3TJ6 - chains A and B; structure by X-ray diffraction, 2.76 A resolution.

== Chain A ==
Protein: Vinculin
Organism: Homo sapiens
UniProt: P18206 (VINC_HUMAN); residues 1-257 here = UniProt positions 1-257
Amino-acid sequence (257 residues; row label = number of the first residue in the row):
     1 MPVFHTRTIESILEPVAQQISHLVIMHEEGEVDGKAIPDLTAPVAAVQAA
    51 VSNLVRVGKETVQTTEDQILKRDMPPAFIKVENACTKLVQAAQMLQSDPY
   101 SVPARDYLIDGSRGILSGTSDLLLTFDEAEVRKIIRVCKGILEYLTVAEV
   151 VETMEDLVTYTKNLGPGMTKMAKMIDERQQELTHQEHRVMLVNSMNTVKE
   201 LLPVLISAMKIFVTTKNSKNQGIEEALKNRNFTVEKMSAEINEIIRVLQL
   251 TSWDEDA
Unresolved in the structure: 30-33
UniProt features mapped onto this chain:
  - modified residue: Ser-97 (Phosphoserine), Lys-173 (N6-acetyllysine)
What the authors report for this chain:
  - conformationally variable residues (domain motion, side-chain flip): Phe-4, His-5, Thr-8 to Leu-13, Phe-126 to Ala-129, Lys-173
  - contacts within the chain: Phe-4/His-184

== Chain B ==
Protein: Antigenic heat-stable 120 kDa protein
Organism: Rickettsia rickettsii
UniProt: B0BXR4 (B0BXR4_RICRO); residue numbers follow UniProt; this construct covers 812-834
Amino-acid sequence (23 residues; numbered 812 to 834; the number before each row is that of its first residue):
   812 DDIYNKAREVINAVNPVIEALEK

== Interface between chain A and chain B ==
Pairs across the interface - 44 pairs, chain A then chain B:
  Thr-8(A) / Tyr-815(B)
  Ile-9(A) / Tyr-815(B)  hydrophobic
  Ser-11(A) / Arg-819(B)
  Ile-12(A) / Tyr-815(B)
  Ile-12(A) / Arg-819(B)
  Ile-12(A) / Ile-822(B)  hydrophobic
  Val-16(A) / Ile-822(B)  hydrophobic
  Gln-19(A) / Ile-822(B)
  Gln-19(A) / Asn-826(B)  hydrogen bond
  Gln-19(A) / Ile-829(B)
  His-22(A) / Glu-833(B)  salt bridge
  Leu-23(A) / Ile-829(B)  hydrophobic
  Met-26(A) / Leu-832(B)  hydrophobic
  Met-26(A) / Glu-833(B)
  Lys-35(A) / Lys-834(B)
  Leu-40(A) / Ala-831(B)  hydrophobic
  Val-47(A) / Ala-824(B)
  Ala-50(A) / Val-821(B)
  Val-51(A) / Val-821(B)
  Asn-53(A) / Lys-817(B)
  Leu-54(A) / Ile-814(B)
  Leu-54(A) / Lys-817(B)
  Leu-54(A) / Ala-818(B)
  Leu-54(A) / Val-821(B)  hydrophobic
  Val-57(A) / Asp-813(B)
  Val-57(A) / Ile-814(B)  hydrophobic
  Val-57(A) / Lys-817(B)
  Gly-58(A) / Ile-814(B)
  Thr-61(A) / Ile-814(B)
  Met-74(A) / Ile-814(B)  hydrophobic
  Leu-108(A) / Leu-832(B)  hydrophobic
  Ile-109(A) / Leu-832(B)  hydrophobic
  Ser-112(A) / Val-825(B)
  Ser-112(A) / Val-828(B)
  Ile-115(A) / Val-821(B)  hydrophobic
  Ile-115(A) / Val-825(B)  hydrophobic
  Thr-119(A) / Val-821(B)
  Thr-119(A) / Ile-822(B)
  Leu-123(A) / Ile-814(B)  hydrophobic
  Leu-123(A) / Tyr-815(B)  hydrophobic
  Leu-123(A) / Ala-818(B)  hydrophobic
  Phe-126(A) / Ile-814(B)  hydrophobic
  Phe-126(A) / Tyr-815(B)  hydrophobic
  Asp-127(A) / Tyr-815(B)  hydrogen bond
Interface residues without a listed pair, chain A (37 interface residues in all): Pro-15, Pro-38, Pro-43, Ala-46, Arg-56, Leu-88, Arg-105, Leu-116, Glu-130
Interface residues without a listed pair, chain B (19 interface residues in all): Glu-820, Pro-827
The authors on this interface:
  - pairs named by the authors: His-22(A)/Glu-833(B), Asp-127(A)/Tyr-815(B) (hydrogen bond)

== Summary ==
The interface between chain A and chain B involves 37 residues on one side and 19 on the other, with 2
hydrogen bonds and 1 salt bridge. Among the polar pairs are His-22(A)/Glu-833(B), Gln-19(A)/Asn-826(B) and
Asp-127(A)/Tyr-815(B). The paper describes a contact between His-22(A) and Glu-833(B); a hydrogen bond between
Asp-127(A) and Tyr-815(B). The paper reports conformational variability at Phe-4(A), His-5(A) and Thr-8(A)
among others; contacts within the chain involving Phe-4(A) and His-184(A).
Here chain A is Vinculin (Homo sapiens) and chain B is Antigenic heat-stable 120 kDa protein (Rickettsia
rickettsii). Entry 3TJ6 (human vinculin head domain (Vh1, residues 1-258) in complex with the vinculin binding
site of the ...) was determined by X-ray diffraction, deposited together with 3TJ5.
